2JCA - chains A and C of the 3 polymer chains in the assembly; structure by X-ray diffraction, 1.98 A resolution.

Chain A (and C):
Protein: Holo-[acyl-carrier-protein] synthase
From: Streptomyces coelicolor
Notes: EC 2.7.8.7; chain C of this document is another copy of the same molecule, construct and numbering; everything in this record applies to it too
Reference sequence: O86785 (ACPS_STRCO); numbering as in UniProt (aligned over 1-123)
Amino-acid sequence (143 residues; row label = number of the first residue in the row; numbers below 1 keep their minus sign (Met-19 is residue -19)):
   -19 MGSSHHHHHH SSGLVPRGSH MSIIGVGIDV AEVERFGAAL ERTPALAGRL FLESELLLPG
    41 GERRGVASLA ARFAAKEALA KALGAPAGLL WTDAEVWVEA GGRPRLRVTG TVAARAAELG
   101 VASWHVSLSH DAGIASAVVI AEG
Disordered / not traced: -19 to 0
Curated features (UniProtKB/Swiss-Prot):
  - binding site (Mg(2+)): Asp9, Glu57

How chain A and chain C interact:
Residue-residue contacts - 38 pairs, chain A then chain C:
  Ile8(A) - Ile8(C)  hydrophobic
  Gly81(A) - Gly64(C)
  Gly81(A) - Pro66(C)
  Gly82(A) - Gly64(C)
  Arg83(A) - Gly5(C)
  Arg83(A) - Lys61(C)  hydrogen bond (side chain-backbone)
  Arg83(A) - Ala62(C)  hydrogen bond (side chain-backbone)
  Arg83(A) - Leu63(C)
  Arg83(A) - Gly64(C)
  Arg83(A) - Leu99(C)
  His105(A) - Ile3(C)
  His105(A) - Val6(C)
  Val106(A) - Val6(C)
  Ser107(A) - Val6(C)
  Ser107(A) - Gly7(C)
  Ser107(A) - Ile8(C)  hydrogen bond (side chain-backbone)
  Ser107(A) - Lys61(C)
  Leu108(A) - Lys61(C)  hydrogen bond (backbone-side chain)
  Ser109(A) - Ile8(C)
  Ser109(A) - Asp9(C)
  Ser109(A) - Val10(C)  hydrogen bond (side chain-backbone)
  Ser109(A) - Lys61(C)
  Asp111(A) - Ala11(C)
  Asp111(A) - Glu12(C)  hydrogen bond (side chain-backbone)
  Ala112(A) - Arg15(C)
  Gly113(A) - Glu12(C)
  Gly113(A) - Arg15(C)
  Ile114(A) - Val10(C)  hydrophobic
  Ile114(A) - Glu12(C)
  Ile114(A) - Ile114(C)  hydrophobic
  Ser116(A) - Ile8(C)
  Ser116(A) - Val10(C)
  Val118(A) - Val6(C)  hydrophobic
  Val118(A) - Ile8(C)  hydrophobic
  Ile120(A) - Ile3(C)  hydrophobic
  Ile120(A) - Val6(C)  hydrophobic
  Ile120(A) - Ile120(C)  hydrophobic
  Glu122(A) - Ile3(C)
Interface residues without a listed pair, chain A (21 interface residues in all): Met1, Ile3, Val10, Ala117
Interface residues without a listed pair, chain C (21 interface residues in all): Ser2, Ile4, Ala65

In short:
Chain A and chain C each contribute 21 residues to their interface; the contacts include 6 hydrogen bonds.
Polar pairs include Arg83(A)-Lys61(C), Arg83(A)-Ala62(C) and Ser107(A)-Ile8(C). From UniProt: Mg2+-binding
residues Asp9(A) and Glu57(A) on chain A.
Both chains are Holo-[acyl-carrier-protein] synthase (Streptomyces coelicolor). Entry 2JCA (Crystal structure
of the streptomyces coelicolor holo- [Acyl-carrier-protein] Synthase (AcpS) at 2 A) was determined by X-ray
diffraction, deposited together with 2WDO, 2WDS, 2WDY and 2JBZ.
